Entry 4E2Q (X-ray diffraction, 2.50 A resolution); this record covers chains D and K of the 8 polymer chains in the assembly.

Chain D (and K):
Name: Ureidoglycine aminohydrolase
Organism: Arabidopsis thaliana
Notes: EC 3.5.3.-; chain K of this document is another copy of the same molecule, construct and numbering; everything in this record applies to it too
UniProt: Q8GXV5 (Q8GXV5_ARATH); residues 36-298 here = UniProt positions 36-298
Amino-acid sequence (266 residues; each row starts with the number of its first residue):
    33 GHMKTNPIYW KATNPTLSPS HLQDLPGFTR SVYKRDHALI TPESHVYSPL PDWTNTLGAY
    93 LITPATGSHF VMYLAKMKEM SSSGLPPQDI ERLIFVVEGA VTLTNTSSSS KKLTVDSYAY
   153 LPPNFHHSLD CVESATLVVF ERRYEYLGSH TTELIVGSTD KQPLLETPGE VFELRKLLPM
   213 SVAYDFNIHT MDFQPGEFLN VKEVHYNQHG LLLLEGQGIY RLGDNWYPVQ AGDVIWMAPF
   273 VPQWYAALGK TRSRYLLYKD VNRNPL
Disordered / not traced: 33-38, 138-139
Sequence notes: expression tag (33-35)
Swiss-Prot annotation at these positions:
  - binding site (Mn(2+)): E235, H237, H241, Q275
  - binding site (substrate): E235, Q275, Y287, K291
Metal / ion sites: Mn2+: H237, H241, Q275
What the authors report for this chain:
  - self-association interface (contacts with another copy of this molecule): P39 to S63, N296 to L298
  - mutagenesis - E235A, E235Q, H237A, H241A, Q275A, Y287A, Y287F, K291A: abolished catalytic activity
  - mutagenesis - E235Q: unchanged binding to Mn2+
  - mutagenesis - H221A, Y252F (10-fold), K291R: decreased catalytic activity
  - catalytic residues: E235, Y287 (proposed by the authors, not directly observed)
  - catalytic residues: K291

Chain D / chain K interface:
Residue-residue contacts (44; chain D residue first):
  Q55(D) with F230(K)
  P58(D) with F230(K), hydrophobic; W258(K); W276(K)
  G59(D) with K234(K); R253(K), hydrogen bond (backbone-side chain); W276(K)
  F60(D) with K234(K); R253(K)
  T61(D) with K234(K); R253(K)
  Y65(D) with R67(K), hydrogen bond (backbone-side chain); D68(K); P271(K); F272(K); V273(K); P274(K)
  K66(D) with R67(K)
  R67(D) with R67(K)
  I72(D) with V236(K), hydrophobic
  E75(D) with V233(K); K234(K), hydrogen bond (backbone-backbone)
  S76(D) with K234(K), hydrogen bond (side chain-backbone); V236(K), hydrogen bond (backbone-backbone)
  H77(D) with V233(K)
  V78(D) with E235(K); V236(K); H237(K)
  Y92(D) with Y238(K), hydrophobic; P297(K), hydrophobic
  L93(D) with F272(K)
  I94(D) with F272(K), hydrophobic
  T95(D) with Y238(K); F272(K); P297(K)
  P96(D) with P297(K); L298(K)
  A97(D) with P271(K), hydrophobic
  T98(D) with F272(K)
  V103(D) with P297(K); L298(K), hydrophobic
  P119(D) with N296(K)
  I122(D) with L298(K), hydrophobic
  E173(D) with L298(K)
Other interface residues (no listed pair), chain D (26 interface residues in all): S63, R174
Other interface residues (no listed pair), chain K (20 interface residues in all): D256

Overview:
26 residues of chain D and 20 residues of chain K are in contact; the contacts include 5 hydrogen bonds. Among
the polar pairs are G59(D)-R253(K), Y65(D)-R67(K) and S76(D)-K234(K). The paper reports catalytic residues
E235(D), Y287(D) and K291(D); E235A, E235Q and H237A of chain D, among others, abolish catalytic activity; 11
substitutions were tested in all.
Chain D and chain K are both Ureidoglycine aminohydrolase (Arabidopsis thaliana); the structure, Crystal
Structure of (S)-Ureidoglycine Aminohydrolase from Arabidopsis thaliana, was determined by X-ray diffraction
together with 4E2S from the same study.
